Entry 7UWK (electron microscopy, 4.40 A resolution (low resolution: residue-level contacts below are approximate; hydrogen-bond / salt-bridge calls are withheld)); this record covers chains I and L of the 12 polymer chains in the assembly.

[Chain I (and L)]
Molecule: Interleukin-17 receptor B
From: Homo sapiens
Notes: chain L of this document is another copy of the same molecule, construct and numbering; everything in this record applies to it too
Reference sequence: Q9NRM6 (I17RB_HUMAN); residue numbers follow UniProt; this construct covers 18-288
Chain sequence (305 residues; row label = number of the first residue in the row):
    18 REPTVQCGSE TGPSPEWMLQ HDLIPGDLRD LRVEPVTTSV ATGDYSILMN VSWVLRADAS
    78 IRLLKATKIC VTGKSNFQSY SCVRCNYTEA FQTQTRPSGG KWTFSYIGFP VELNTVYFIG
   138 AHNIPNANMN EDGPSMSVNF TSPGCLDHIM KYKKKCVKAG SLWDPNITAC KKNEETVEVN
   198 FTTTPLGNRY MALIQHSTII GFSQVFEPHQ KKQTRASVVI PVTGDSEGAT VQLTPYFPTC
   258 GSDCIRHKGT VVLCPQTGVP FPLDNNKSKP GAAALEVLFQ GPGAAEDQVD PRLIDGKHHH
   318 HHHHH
Not modelled in the structure: 18, 58-61, 272-322 (chain L: 18, 58-61, 275-322)
Differences from the reference sequence: expression tag (289-322)
Cystine bridges: Cys24-Cys102, Cys87-Cys99, Cys162-Cys173, Cys187-Cys271, Cys257-Cys261
Curated features (UniProtKB/Swiss-Prot):
  - glycosylation (N-linked (GlcNAc...) asparagine): Asn67, Asn103, Asn156, Asn183, Asn197, Asn283
What the authors report for this chain:
  - mutagenesis - L40A/R46E: decreased binding to IL-17RB-IL-17RB homodimerization
  - mutagenesis - D75A/R79E, E148R: unchanged binding to IL-17RB-IL-17RB homodimerization
  - mutagenesis - L40A/R46E, D75A/R79E: decreased signaling
  - mutagenesis - E148R: unchanged signaling

[How chain I and chain L interact]
Contacting residue pairs (17):
  Asp39(I) with Gln111(L)
  Leu40(I) with Gln111(L)
  Ile41(I) with Asp75(L); Ala76(L); Gln111(L)
  Pro42(I) with Asp75(L)
  Arg46(I) with Asp44(L)
  Arg73(I) with Asp44(L); Arg73(L)
  Asp75(I) with Asp44(L); Asp149(L); Pro151(L)
  Ala76(I) with Ile41(L)
  Arg79(I) with Leu40(L); Ala76(L); Ser77(L)
  Gln111(I) with Glu148(L)
Also at the interface, not in a pair above, chain I (14 interface residues in all): Gly43, Ala74, Ser77, Glu148
Also at the interface, not in a pair above, chain L (14 interface residues in all): Ala74, Lys118, Asn147

[Overview]
The chain I/chain L interface involves 14 residues from each chain. From the paper: L40A/R46E and D75A/R79E of
chain I reduce signaling; L40A/R46E of chain I reduce binding to IL-17RB-IL-17RB homodimerization.
Chain I and chain L are both Interleukin-17 receptor B (Homo sapiens); the structure, Structure of the
higher-order IL-25-IL-17RB complex, was determined by electron microscopy (same publication as 7UWJ, 7UWL,
7UWM and 7UWN).
